PDB entry 9N5B | X-ray diffraction, 3.10 A resolution | chains T and B of the 13 polymer chains in the assembly

== Chain T ==
Molecule: Template strand DNA
Sequence (29 nucleotides; each row starts with the number of its first residue):
     1 CCTTCTCTCT CTCGCTGAGC CTCTCGATG
Unresolved in the structure: 1-2, 29
Modified / non-standard residues: 8OG (8-oxo-2'-deoxy-guanosine-5'-monophosphate) at position 19

== Chain B ==
Name: DNA-directed RNA polymerase II subunit RPB2
Organism: Saccharomyces cerevisiae S288C
Notes: EC 2.7.7.6
UniProt: P08518 (RPB2_YEAST); residues 1-1224 here = UniProt positions 1-1224
Amino-acid sequence (1224 residues; each row starts with the number of its first residue):
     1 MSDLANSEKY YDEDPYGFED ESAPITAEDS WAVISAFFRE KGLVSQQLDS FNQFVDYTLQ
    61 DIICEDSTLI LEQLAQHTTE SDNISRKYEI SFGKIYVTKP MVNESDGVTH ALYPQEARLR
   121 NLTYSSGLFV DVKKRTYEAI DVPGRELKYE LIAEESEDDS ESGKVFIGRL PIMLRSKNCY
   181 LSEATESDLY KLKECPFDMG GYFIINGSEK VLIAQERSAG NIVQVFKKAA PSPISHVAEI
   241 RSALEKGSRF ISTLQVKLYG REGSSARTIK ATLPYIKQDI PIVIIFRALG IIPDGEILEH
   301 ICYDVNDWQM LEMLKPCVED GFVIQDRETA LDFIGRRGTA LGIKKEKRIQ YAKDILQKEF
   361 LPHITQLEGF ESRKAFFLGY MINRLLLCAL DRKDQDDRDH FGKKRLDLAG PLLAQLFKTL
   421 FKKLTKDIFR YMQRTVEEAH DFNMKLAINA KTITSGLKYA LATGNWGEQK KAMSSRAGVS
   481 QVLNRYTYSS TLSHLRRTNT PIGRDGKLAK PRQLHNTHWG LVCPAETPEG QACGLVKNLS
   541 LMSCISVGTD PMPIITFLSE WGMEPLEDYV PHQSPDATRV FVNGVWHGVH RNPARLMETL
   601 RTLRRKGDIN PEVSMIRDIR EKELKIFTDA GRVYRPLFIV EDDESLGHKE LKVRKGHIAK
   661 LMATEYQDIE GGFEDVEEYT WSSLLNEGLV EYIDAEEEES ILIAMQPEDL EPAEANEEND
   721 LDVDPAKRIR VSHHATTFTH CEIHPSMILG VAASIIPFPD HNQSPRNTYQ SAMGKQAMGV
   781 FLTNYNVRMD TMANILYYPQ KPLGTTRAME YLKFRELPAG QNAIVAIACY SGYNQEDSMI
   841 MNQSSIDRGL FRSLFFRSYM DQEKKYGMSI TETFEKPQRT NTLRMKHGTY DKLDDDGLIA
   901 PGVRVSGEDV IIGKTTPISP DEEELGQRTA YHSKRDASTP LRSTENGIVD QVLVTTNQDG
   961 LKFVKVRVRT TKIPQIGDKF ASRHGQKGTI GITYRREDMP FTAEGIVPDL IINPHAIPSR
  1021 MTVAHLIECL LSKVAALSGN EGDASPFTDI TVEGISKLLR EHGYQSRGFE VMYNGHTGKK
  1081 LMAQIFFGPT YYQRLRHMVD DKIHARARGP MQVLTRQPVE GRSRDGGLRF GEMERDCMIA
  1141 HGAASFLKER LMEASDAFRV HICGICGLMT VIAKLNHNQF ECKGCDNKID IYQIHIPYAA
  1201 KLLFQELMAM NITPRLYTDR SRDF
Unresolved in the structure: 1-19, 74-85, 139-161, 338-344, 439-445, 503-508, 644-646, 669-675, 715-720, 920-929, 1222-1224
Metal / ion sites: Zn2+: Cys-1163, Cys-1166, Cys-1182

== How chain T and chain B interact ==
Contacting residue pairs (24; chain T residue first):
  DC20(T) with Met-1133(B), sugar contact
  DC21(T) with Arg-1129(B), salt bridge to the phosphate; Gly-1131(B), phosphate contact
  DT22(T) with Gly-1127(B), phosphate contact; Leu-1128(B), phosphate contact; Arg-1129(B), hydrogen bond to the phosphate
  DC23(T) with Gly-1121(B), phosphate contact; Arg-1122(B), hydrogen bond to the phosphate
  DT24(T) with Met-792(B), phosphate contact; Arg-857(B), hydrogen bond to the phosphate; Arg-1122(B), salt bridge to the phosphate; Ser-1123(B), hydrogen bond to the phosphate
  DC25(T) with Met-792(B), phosphate contact; Arg-857(B), salt bridge to the phosphate; Arg-942(B), salt bridge to the phosphate
  DG26(T) with Val-482(B), sugar contact; Thr-791(B), hydrogen bond to the phosphate
  DA27(T) with Ser-208(B), phosphate contact; Lys-210(B), salt bridge to the phosphate; Ala-462(B), sugar contact; Thr-463(B), phosphate contact
  DT28(T) with Tyr-459(B), sugar contact; Thr-463(B), sugar contact; Gln-469(B), phosphate contact

== Summary ==
The interface between chain T and chain B involves 9 residues on one side and 19 on the other; the contacts
include 5 hydrogen bonds and 5 salt bridges. Polar pairs include DT22(T)/Arg-1129(B), DC23(T)/Arg-1122(B) and
DT24(T)/Arg-857(B). Cys-1163(B), Cys-1166(B) and Cys-1182(B) coordinate Zn2+.
Here chain T is Template strand DNA and chain B is DNA-directed RNA polymerase II subunit RPB2 (Saccharomyces
cerevisiae S288C). Entry 9N5B (RNA polymerase II elongation complex containing 8-oxoG at +1 site, apo form)
was determined by X-ray diffraction (same publication as 9N5C, 9N5D, 9N5E, 9N5F and 9N5G).
